Entry 8D9J (X-ray diffraction, 2.82 A resolution); this record covers chains A and D of the 4 polymer chains in the assembly.

== Chain A (and D) ==
Protein: Deoxynucleoside triphosphate triphosphohydrolase SAMHD1
Organism: Homo sapiens
Notes: EC 3.1.5.-; chain D of this document is another copy of the same molecule, construct and numbering; everything in this record applies to it too
UniProt: Q9Y3Z3 (SAMH1_HUMAN); residues 1-626 here = UniProt positions 1-626
Sequence (626 residues; row label = number of the first residue in the row):
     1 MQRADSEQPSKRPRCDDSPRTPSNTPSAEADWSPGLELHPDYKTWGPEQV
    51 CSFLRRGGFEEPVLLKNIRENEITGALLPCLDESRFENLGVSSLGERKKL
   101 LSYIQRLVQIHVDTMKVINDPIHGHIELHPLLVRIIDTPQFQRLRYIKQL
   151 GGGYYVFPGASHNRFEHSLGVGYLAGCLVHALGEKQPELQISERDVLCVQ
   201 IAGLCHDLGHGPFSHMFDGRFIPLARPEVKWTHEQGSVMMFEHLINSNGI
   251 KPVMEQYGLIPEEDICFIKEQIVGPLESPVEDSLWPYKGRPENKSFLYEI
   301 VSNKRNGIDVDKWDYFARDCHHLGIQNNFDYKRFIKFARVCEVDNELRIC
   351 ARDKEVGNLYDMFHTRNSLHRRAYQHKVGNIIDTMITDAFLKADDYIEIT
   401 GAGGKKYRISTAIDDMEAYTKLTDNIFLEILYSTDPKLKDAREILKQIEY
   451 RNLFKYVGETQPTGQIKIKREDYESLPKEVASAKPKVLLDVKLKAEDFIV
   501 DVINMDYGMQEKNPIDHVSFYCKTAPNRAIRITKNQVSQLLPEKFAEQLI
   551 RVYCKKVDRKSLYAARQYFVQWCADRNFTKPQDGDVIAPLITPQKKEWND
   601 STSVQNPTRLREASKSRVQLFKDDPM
Unresolved in the structure: 1-113, 277-282, 506-515, 529-546, 584-626 (chain D: 1-113, 278-283, 533-540, 584-626)
Bound ions: Fe ion: H167, H206, D207, D311
UniProt features mapped onto this chain:
  - active site: H233
  - binding site (GTP): K116, V117, D137, Q142, R145, R451, K455, K523
  - binding site (dATP): N119, Q149, V156, R164, H210, H215, K312, Y315, D319, R333, R352, K354, N358, R366, Q375, H376, K377, K523
  - binding site (dCTP): N119, Q149, V156, R164, H210, H215, K312, Y315, D319, R333, R352, K354, R366, R372, Q375, H376, K377, K523
  - binding site (dGTP): N119, Q149, L150, V156, R164, K312, Y315, D319, R333, R352, K354, N358, R366, Y374, Q375, H376, K377, K523
  - binding site (dTTP): N119, Q149, V156, R164, H210, H215, K312, Y315, D319, R333, R352, K354, Q375, H376, K377, K523
  - binding site (Mn(2+)): H167, H206, D207, D311
  - modified residue: M1 (N-acetylmethionine), S18 (Phosphoserine), T21 (Phosphothreonine), T25 (Phosphothreonine), S33 (Phosphoserine), S93 (Phosphoserine), T592 (Microbial infection: Phosphothreonine)
  - cross-link (Glycyl lysine isopeptide (Lys-Gly)): K467 (interchain with G-Cter in SUMO2), K469 (interchain with G-Cter in SUMO2), K492 (interchain with G-Cter in SUMO2), K622 (interchain with G-Cter in SUMO2)
  - natural variant: D120 to H123 (deletion: In AGS5), H123 (H123P: In AGS5), R143 (R143C: In AGS5; R143H: In AGS5), R145 (R145Q: In AGS5), H167 (H167Y: In AGS5), I201 (I201N: In AGS5 and CHBL2), G209 (G209S: In AGS5), M254 (M254V: In AGS5), R290 (R290H: In AGS5), L369 (L369S: In AGS5), M385 (M385V: In AGS5), I448 (I448T: In AGS5), 1 further natural variant entry in UniProt
  - mutagenesis: L77 (L77F: Increased stability of the tetramer and increased deoxynucleoside triphosphate (dNTPase) activity; when associated with F-77 and F-80 and R-111), C80 (C80F: Increased stability of the tetramer and increased deoxynucleoside triphosphate (dNTPase) activity; when associated with F-77 and R-111), H111 (H111R: Increased stability of the tetramer and increased deoxynucleoside triphosphate (dNTPase) activity; when associated with F-77 and F-80), D137 (D137A: Impairs homotetramerization and nearly abolishes dNTPase activity), Q142 (Q142E/A: Impairs homotetramerization and nearly abolishes dNTPase activity; when associated with K-145), R143 (R143A: Abolished ability to restrict infection by viruses), R145 (R145A: Impairs homotetramerization and nearly abolishes dNTPase activity. Abolished ability to restrict infection by viruses; R145K: Impairs homotetramerization and nearly abolishes dNTPase activity ...), Q149 (Q149A: Abolished dNTPase activity without affecting homotetramerization. Abolished dNTPase activity; when associated with A-319), R164 (R164A: Abolished ability to restrict infection by viruses), H167 (H167A: Abolished ability to restrict infection by viruses), H206 to D207 (Abolishes zinc binding and dNTPase activity. Does not affect ability to promote DNA end resection at stalled replication forks), H206 (H206A: Abolished ability to restrict infection by viruses), 33 further mutagenesis entries in UniProt
What the authors report for this chain:
  - binding site for the 5-nt DNA strand: R451
  - contacts within the chain: C341-C350
  - mutagenesis - C522A: abolished binding to dsDNA
  - mutagenesis - C522A (7.8 +/- 3.0 M): decreased binding to ssDNA

== Chain A / chain D interface ==
Residue-residue contacts - 67 pairs, chain A then chain D:
  I118(A) - P158(D)  hydrophobic
  N119(A) - P158(D)
  N119(A) - L323(D)  hydrogen bond (side chain-backbone)
  N119(A) - G324(D)
  P121(A) - G159(D)
  P121(A) - H321(D)
  P121(A) - H322(D)
  D137(A) - E449(D)
  D137(A) - Y450(D)
  D137(A) - R451(D)
  T138(A) - E449(D)  hydrogen bond (backbone-backbone)
  P139(A) - E449(D)
  P139(A) - Y450(D)
  Q142(A) - E449(D)
  R145(A) - Y154(D)  hydrogen bond (side chain-backbone)
  R145(A) - Y155(D)  hydrogen bond (side chain-backbone)
  Y146(A) - Y155(D)  hydrogen bond
  Y146(A) - F427(D)
  Y146(A) - L428(D)  hydrophobic
  Y154(A) - R145(D)  hydrogen bond (backbone-side chain)
  Y154(A) - N163(D)  hydrogen bond
  Y154(A) - E166(D)  hydrogen bond
  Y155(A) - R145(D)
  Y155(A) - Y146(D)  hydrogen bond
  P158(A) - I118(D)  hydrophobic
  P158(A) - N119(D)
  P158(A) - E166(D)
  G159(A) - P121(D)
  S161(A) - S161(D)  hydrogen bond (side chain-backbone)
  S161(A) - H162(D)
  S161(A) - E166(D)  hydrogen bond
  H162(A) - S161(D)
  N163(A) - Y154(D)  hydrogen bond
  E166(A) - Y154(D)  hydrogen bond
  E166(A) - P158(D)
  E166(A) - S161(D)  hydrogen bond
  N248(A) - Y450(D)
  H321(A) - P121(D)
  H321(A) - H321(D)  hydrogen bond
  H322(A) - P121(D)
  H322(A) - H322(D)
  L323(A) - N119(D)  hydrogen bond (backbone-side chain)
  G324(A) - P121(D)
  T400(A) - T434(D)
  K421(A) - Y432(D)
  T423(A) - L428(D)
  T423(A) - Y432(D)  hydrogen bond
  N425(A) - N425(D)  hydrogen bond
  N425(A) - L428(D)
  N425(A) - Y432(D)
  F427(A) - Y146(D)
  L428(A) - Y146(D)  hydrophobic
  L428(A) - T423(D)
  L428(A) - N425(D)
  E429(A) - N425(D)
  Y432(A) - Y146(D)
  Y432(A) - K421(D)
  Y432(A) - T423(D)  hydrogen bond
  Y432(A) - N425(D)
  E449(A) - D137(D)
  E449(A) - T138(D)
  E449(A) - P139(D)
  E449(A) - Q142(D)
  Y450(A) - D137(D)
  Y450(A) - P139(D)
  Y450(A) - N248(D)
  R451(A) - D137(D)
Also at the interface, not in a pair above, chain A (37 interface residues in all): F165, L169, T420, T434
Also at the interface, not in a pair above, chain D (41 interface residues in all): R143, K148, V156, F157, F165, L169, R372, T420, E429

== Summary ==
Chain A and chain D form an interface of 37 and 41 residues respectively; the contacts include 19 hydrogen
bonds. Among the polar pairs are N119(A)-L323(D), R145(A)-Y154(D) and R145(A)-Y155(D). From the paper: a
binding site for the 5-nt DNA strand at R451(A); C522A of chain A abolishes binding to dsDNA.
Chain A and chain D are both Deoxynucleoside triphosphate triphosphohydrolase SAMHD1 (Homo sapiens); the
structure, SAMHD1-DNA complex, was determined by X-ray diffraction together with 8D94 from the same study.
